4GZZ - chains B and D of the 8 polymer chains in the assembly; structure by X-ray diffraction, 4.29 A resolution (low resolution: residue-level contacts below are approximate; hydrogen-bond / salt-bridge calls are withheld).

Chain B:
Protein: DNA-directed RNA polymerase subunit alpha
From: Thermus thermophilus
Notes: EC 2.7.7.6
UniProt: Q5SHR6 (RPOA_THET8); residues 1-315 here = UniProt positions 1-315
Sequence (315 residues; numbered 1 to 315; the number before each row is that of its first residue):
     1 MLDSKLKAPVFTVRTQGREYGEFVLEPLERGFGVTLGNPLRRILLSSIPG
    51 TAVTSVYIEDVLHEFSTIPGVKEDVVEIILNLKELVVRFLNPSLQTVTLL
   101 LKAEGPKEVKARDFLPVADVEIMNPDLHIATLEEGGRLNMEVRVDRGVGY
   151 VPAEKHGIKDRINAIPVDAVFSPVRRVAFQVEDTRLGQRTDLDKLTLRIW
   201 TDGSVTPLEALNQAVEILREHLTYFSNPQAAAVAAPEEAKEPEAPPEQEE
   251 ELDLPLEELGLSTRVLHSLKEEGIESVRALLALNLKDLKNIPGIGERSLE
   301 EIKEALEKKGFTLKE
Disordered / not traced: 1-6, 230-315

Chain D:
Protein: DNA-directed RNA polymerase subunit beta'
From: Thermus thermophilus
Notes: EC 2.7.7.6
UniProt: Q8RQE8 (RPOC_THET8); residues 1-1524 here = UniProt positions 1-1524
Sequence (1534 residues; numbered 1 to 1534; the number before each row is that of its first residue):
     1 MKKEVRKVRIALASPEKIRSWSYGEVEKPETINYRTLKPERDGLFDERIF
    51 GPIKDYECACGKYKRQRFEGKVCERCGVEVTKSIVRRYRMGHIELATPAA
   101 HIWFVKDVPSKIGTLLDLSATELEQVLYFSKYIVLDPKGAILNGVPVEKR
   151 QLLTDEEYRELRYGKQETYPLPPGVDALVKDGEEVVKGQELAPGVVSRLD
   201 GVALYRFPRRVRVEYVKKERAGLRLPLAAWVEKEAYKPGEILAELPEPYL
   251 FRAEEEGVVELKELEEGAFLVLRREDEPVATYFLPVGMTPLVVHGEIVEK
   301 GQPLAEAKGLLRMPRQVRAAQVEAEEEGETVYLTLFLEWTEPKDYRVQPH
   351 MNVVVPEGARVEAGDKIVAAIDPEEEVIAEAEGVVHLHEPASILVVKARV
   401 YPFEDDVEVSTGDRVAPGDVLADGGKVKSDVYGRVEVDLVRNVVRVVESY
   451 DIDARMGAEAIQQLLKELDLEALEKELLEEMKHPSRARRAKARKRLEVVR
   501 AFLDSGNRPEWMILEAVPVLPPDLRPMVQVDGGRFATSDLNDLYRRLINR
   551 NNRLKKLLAQGAPEIIIRNEKRMLQEAVDALLDNGRRGAPVTNPGSDRPL
   601 RSLTDILSGKQGRFRQNLLGKRVDYSGRSVIVVGPQLKLHQCGLPKRMAL
   651 ELFKPFLLKKMEEKGIAPNVKAARRMLERQRDIKDEVWDALEEVIHGKVV
   701 LLNRAPTLHRLGIQAFQPVLVEGQSIQLHPLVCEAFNADFDGDQMAVHVP
   751 LSSFAQAEARIQMLSAHNLLSPASGEPLAKPSRDIILGLYYITQVRKEKK
   801 GAGLEFATPEEALAAHERGEVALNAPIKVAGRETSVGRLKYVFANPDEAL
   851 LAVAHGIVDLQDVVTVRYMGKRLETSPGRILFARIVAEAVEDEKVAWELI
   901 QLDVPQEKNSLKDLVYQAFLRLGMEKTARLLDALKYYGFTFSTTSGITIG
   951 IDDAVIPEEKKQYLEEADRKLLQIEQAYEMGFLTDRERYDQILQLWTETT
  1001 EKVTQAVFKNFEENYPFNPLYVMAQSGARGNPQQIRQLCGLRGLMQKPSG
  1051 ETFEVPVRSSFREGLTVLEYFISSHGARKGGADTALRTADSGYLTRKLVD
  1101 VTHEIVVREADCGTTNYISVPLFQPDEVTRSLRLRKRADIEAGLYGRVLA
  1151 REVEVLGVRLEEGRYLSMDDVHLLIKAAEAGEIQEVPVRSPLTCQTRYGV
  1201 CQKCYGYDLSMARPVSIGEAVGIVAAQSIGEPGTQLTMRTFHTGGVAGAA
  1251 DITQGLPRVIELFEARRPKAKAVISEIDGVVRIEETEEKLSVFVESEGFS
  1301 KEYKLPKEARLLVKDGDYVEAGQPLTRGAIDPHQLLEAKGPEAVERYLVE
  1351 EIQKVYRAQGVKLHDKHIEIVVRQMMKYVEVTDPGDSRLLEGQVLEKWDV
  1401 EALNERLIAEGKTPVAWKPLLMGVTKSALSTKSWLSAASFQNTTHVLTEA
  1451 AIAGKKDELIGLKENVILGRLIPAGTGSDFVRFTQVVDQKTLKAIEEARK
  1501 EAVEAKERPAARRGVKREQPGKQAHHHHHHHHHH
Disordered / not traced: 1, 217-339, 1237-1253, 1500-1534
Construct notes: expression tag (1525-1534)
Ion coordination: Zn2+ site 1 near Cys73 (its only coordinating residue here); Mg2+: Asp739, Asp741, Asp743 (shared with 1 residue of chain R); Zn2+ site 2: Cys1112, Cys1194, Cys1201, Cys1204

How chain B and chain D interact:
Residue-residue contacts - 45 pairs, chain B then chain D:
  Leu45(B) - His855(D)
  Ser46(B) - His855(D)
  Phe65(B) - Leu813(D)
  Phe65(B) - Leu839(D)
  Asp74(B) - Arg872(D)
  Val76(B) - Val842(D)
  Val76(B) - Arg872(D)
  Glu77(B) - Arg867(D)
  Glu77(B) - Arg872(D)
  Leu80(B) - Val842(D)
  Leu80(B) - Ala844(D)
  Leu80(B) - Arg867(D)
  Asn81(B) - Arg867(D)
  Lys83(B) - Val842(D)
  Glu84(B) - Asn845(D)
  Glu84(B) - Arg867(D)
  Tyr150(B) - Phe843(D)
  Tyr150(B) - Glu848(D)
  Tyr150(B) - Leu851(D)
  Tyr150(B) - Ile857(D)
  Pro152(B) - Ile857(D)
  Glu154(B) - Lys840(D)
  Val170(B) - Glu848(D)
  Ser172(B) - Leu851(D)
  Val174(B) - Leu851(D)
  Arg175(B) - Asn845(D)
  Arg175(B) - Leu851(D)
  Arg176(B) - Arg884(D)
  Arg176(B) - Glu888(D)
  Gln180(B) - Tyr936(D)
  Val181(B) - Gln636(D)
  Asp183(B) - Gln636(D)
  Arg185(B) - Trp688(D)
  Arg185(B) - Asp689(D)
  Arg185(B) - Glu692(D)
  Leu186(B) - Asp685(D)
  Gly187(B) - Trp688(D)
  Gly187(B) - Asp689(D)
  Gln188(B) - Lys646(D)
  Gln188(B) - Asp685(D)
  Arg189(B) - Lys646(D)
  Arg189(B) - Glu722(D)
  Thr190(B) - Lys646(D)
  Thr190(B) - Leu720(D)
  Thr190(B) - Glu722(D)
Also at the interface, not in a pair above, chain B (30 interface residues in all): Glu64, Phe179, Asp191
Also at the interface, not in a pair above, chain D (30 interface residues in all): Val721, Glu817, Tyr841, Ala852, Ala854, Gly870

Overview:
Chain B and chain D each contribute 30 residues to their interface. The Mg2+ site is built by Asp739(D),
Asp741(D) and Asp743(D). The Zn2+ site 2 is built by Cys1112(D), Cys1194(D), Cys1201(D) and Cys1204(D).
Here chain B is DNA-directed RNA polymerase subunit alpha and chain D is DNA-directed RNA polymerase subunit
beta', both from Thermus thermophilus. Entry 4GZZ (Crystal structures of bacterial RNA Polymerase paused
elongation complexes) was determined by X-ray diffraction, deposited together with 4GZY.
